Entry 6KLD (electron microscopy, 3.58 A resolution); this record covers chain A.

[Chain A]
Molecule: RNA-directed RNA polymerase L
Source organism: Machupo virus
Notes: EC 2.7.7.48, 3.1.-.-
UniProtKB: Q6IVU0 (Q6IVU0_MACHU); residue numbers follow UniProt; this construct covers 1-2209
Chain sequence (2209 residues; row label = number of the first residue in the row):
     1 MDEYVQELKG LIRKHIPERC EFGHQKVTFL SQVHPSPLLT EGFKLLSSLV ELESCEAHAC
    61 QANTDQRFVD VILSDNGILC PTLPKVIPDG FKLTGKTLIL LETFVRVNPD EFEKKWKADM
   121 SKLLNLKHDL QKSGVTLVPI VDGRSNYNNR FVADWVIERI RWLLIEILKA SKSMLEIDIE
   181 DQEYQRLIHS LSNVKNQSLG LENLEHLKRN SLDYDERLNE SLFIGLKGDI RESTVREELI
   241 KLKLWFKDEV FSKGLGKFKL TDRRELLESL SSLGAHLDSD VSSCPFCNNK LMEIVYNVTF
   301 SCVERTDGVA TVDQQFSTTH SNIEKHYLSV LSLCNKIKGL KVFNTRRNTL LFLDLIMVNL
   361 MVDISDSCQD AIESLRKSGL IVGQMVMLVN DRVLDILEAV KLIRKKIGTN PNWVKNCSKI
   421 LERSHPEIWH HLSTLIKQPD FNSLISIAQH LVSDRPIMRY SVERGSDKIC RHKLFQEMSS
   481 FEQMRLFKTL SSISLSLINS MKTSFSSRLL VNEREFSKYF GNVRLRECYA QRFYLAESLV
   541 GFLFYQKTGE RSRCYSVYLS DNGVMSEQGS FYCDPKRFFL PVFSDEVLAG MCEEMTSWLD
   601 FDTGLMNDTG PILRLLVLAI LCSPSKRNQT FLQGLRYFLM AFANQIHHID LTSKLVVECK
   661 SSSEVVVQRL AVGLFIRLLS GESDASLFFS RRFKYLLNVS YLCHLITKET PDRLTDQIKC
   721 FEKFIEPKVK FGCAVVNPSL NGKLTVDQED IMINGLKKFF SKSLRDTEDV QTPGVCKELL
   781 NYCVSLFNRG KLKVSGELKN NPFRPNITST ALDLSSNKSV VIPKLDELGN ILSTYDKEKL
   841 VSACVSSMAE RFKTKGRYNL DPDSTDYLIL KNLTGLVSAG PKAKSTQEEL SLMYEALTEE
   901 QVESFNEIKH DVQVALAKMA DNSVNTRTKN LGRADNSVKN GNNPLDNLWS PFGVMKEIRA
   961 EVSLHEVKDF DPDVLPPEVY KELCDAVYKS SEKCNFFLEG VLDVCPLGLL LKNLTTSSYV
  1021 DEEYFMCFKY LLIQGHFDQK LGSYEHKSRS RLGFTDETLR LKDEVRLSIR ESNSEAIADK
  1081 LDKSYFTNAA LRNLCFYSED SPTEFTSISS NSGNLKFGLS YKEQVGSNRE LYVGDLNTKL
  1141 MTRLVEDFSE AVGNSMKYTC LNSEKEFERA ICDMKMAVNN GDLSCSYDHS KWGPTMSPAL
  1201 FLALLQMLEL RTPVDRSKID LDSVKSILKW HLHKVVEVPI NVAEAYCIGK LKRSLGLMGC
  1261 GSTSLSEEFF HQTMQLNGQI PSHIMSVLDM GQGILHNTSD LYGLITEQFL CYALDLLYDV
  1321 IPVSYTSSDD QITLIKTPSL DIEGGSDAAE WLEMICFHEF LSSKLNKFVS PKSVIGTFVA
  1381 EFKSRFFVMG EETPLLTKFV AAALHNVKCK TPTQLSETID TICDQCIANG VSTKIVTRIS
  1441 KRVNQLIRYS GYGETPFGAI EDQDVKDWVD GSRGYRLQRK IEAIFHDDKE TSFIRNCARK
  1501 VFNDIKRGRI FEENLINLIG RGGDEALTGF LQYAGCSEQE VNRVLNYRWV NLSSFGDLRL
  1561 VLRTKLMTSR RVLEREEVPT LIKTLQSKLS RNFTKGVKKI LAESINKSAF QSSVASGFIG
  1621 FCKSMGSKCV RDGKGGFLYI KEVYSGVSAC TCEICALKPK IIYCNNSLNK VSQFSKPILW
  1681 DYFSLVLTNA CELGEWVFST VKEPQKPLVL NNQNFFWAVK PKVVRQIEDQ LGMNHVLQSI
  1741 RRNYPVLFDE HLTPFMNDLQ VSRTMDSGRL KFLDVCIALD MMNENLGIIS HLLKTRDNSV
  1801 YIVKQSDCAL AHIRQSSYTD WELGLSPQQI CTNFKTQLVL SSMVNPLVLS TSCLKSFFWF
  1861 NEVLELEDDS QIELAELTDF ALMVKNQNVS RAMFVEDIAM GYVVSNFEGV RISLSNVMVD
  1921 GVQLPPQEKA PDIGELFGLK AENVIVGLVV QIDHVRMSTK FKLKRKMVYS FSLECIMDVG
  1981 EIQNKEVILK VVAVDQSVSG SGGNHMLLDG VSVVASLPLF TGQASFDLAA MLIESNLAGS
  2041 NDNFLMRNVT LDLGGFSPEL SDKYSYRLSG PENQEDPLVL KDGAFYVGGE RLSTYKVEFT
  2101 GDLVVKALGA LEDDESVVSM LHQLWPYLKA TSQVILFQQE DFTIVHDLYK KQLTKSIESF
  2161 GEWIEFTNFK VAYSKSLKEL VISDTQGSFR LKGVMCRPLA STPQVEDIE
Not modelled in the structure: 1, 174-179, 196-200, 306-320, 462-467, 514-519, 805-821, 854-858, 877-885, 922-949, 1040-1085, 1250-1261, 1340-1346, 1569-1577, 1592-1610, 1634-1635, 1706-1710, 1816-2209
Disulfides: Cys55-Cys60, Cys1691-Cys1776
Ion coordination: Zn2+: Cys284, Cys287, Cys470, His472; Mn2+: Asp1188, Glu1381

[Overview]
Cys284, Cys287, Cys470 and His472 coordinate Zn2+. The Mn2+ site is built by Asp1188 and Glu1381.
Chain A is RNA-directed RNA polymerase L (Machupo virus); the structure, Structure of apo Machupo virus
polymerase, was determined by electron microscopy, deposited together with 6KLC, 6KLE and 6KLH.
